PDB entry 4JJU | X-ray diffraction, 1.91 A resolution | chain A

# Chain A
Protein: Genome polyprotein
From: Hepatitis C virus
Notes: EC 3.4.22.-, 3.4.21.98, 3.6.1.15, 3.6.4.13, 2.7.7.48; fragment: rna-directed rna polymerase
UniProt: O92972 (POLG_HCVJ4); residues 1-570 here correspond to UniProt positions 2420-2989 (UniProt number = residue number + 2419)
Sequence (576 residues; each row starts with the number of its first residue):
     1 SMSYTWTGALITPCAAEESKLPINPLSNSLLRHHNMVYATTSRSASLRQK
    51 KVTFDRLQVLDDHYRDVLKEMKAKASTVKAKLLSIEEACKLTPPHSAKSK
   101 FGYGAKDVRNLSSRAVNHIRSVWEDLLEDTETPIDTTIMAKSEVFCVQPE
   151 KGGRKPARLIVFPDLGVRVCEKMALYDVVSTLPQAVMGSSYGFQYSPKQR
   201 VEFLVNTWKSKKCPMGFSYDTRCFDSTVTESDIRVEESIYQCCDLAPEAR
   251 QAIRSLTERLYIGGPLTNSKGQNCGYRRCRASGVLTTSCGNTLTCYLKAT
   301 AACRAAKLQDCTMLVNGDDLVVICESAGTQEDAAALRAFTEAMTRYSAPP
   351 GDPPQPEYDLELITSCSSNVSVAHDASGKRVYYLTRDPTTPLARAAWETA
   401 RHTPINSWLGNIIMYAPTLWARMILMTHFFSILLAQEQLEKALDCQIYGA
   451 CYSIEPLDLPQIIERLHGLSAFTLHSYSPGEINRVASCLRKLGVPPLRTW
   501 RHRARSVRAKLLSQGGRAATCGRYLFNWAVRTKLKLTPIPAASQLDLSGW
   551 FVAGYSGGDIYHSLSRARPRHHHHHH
Not modelled in the structure: 150-153, 564-576
Construct notes: expression tag (571-576)
Swiss-Prot annotation at these positions:
  - binding site (Mg(2+)): D220, D318, D319
  - modified residue (Phosphoserine): S29, S42
Metal / ion sites: Mg2+ site 1: Q194, F551; Mg2+ site 2: D220, T221
Ligand contacts: 1MB (1-(2,4-difluorobenzyl)-6-{[3-(trifluoromethyl)pyridin-2-yl]oxy}quinazolin-4(1H)-one): L419, R422, M423, L474, H475, S476, Y477, I482, V485, A486, L489, L497, W528
From the paper describing this entry:
  - mutagenesis - L419M (>20-fold), M423T: decreased binding to compound 16
  - binding site for 1MB: L419, S476, Y477, L497

# Summary
Chain A binds compound 1MB. Q194 and F551 coordinate Mg2+ site 1. The Mg2+ site 2 is built by D220 and T221.
From UniProt: 3 Mg2+-binding residues. The paper reports a binding site for 1MB at L419, S476 and Y477 among
others; L419M and M423T reduce binding to compound 16.
Chain A is Genome polyprotein (Hepatitis C virus); the structure, Crystal structure of HCV NS5B polymerase in
complex with COMPOUND 29, was determined by X-ray diffraction, deposited together with 4JJS.
